9NNA - chain A; structure by X-ray diffraction, 1.67 A resolution.

[Chain A]
Name: Cholesterol 24-hydroxylase
Source organism: Homo sapiens
Notes: EC 1.14.14.25
UniProt: Q9Y6A2 (CP46A_HUMAN); residues 28-494 here = UniProt positions 28-494
Sequence (474 residues; each row starts with the number of its first residue):
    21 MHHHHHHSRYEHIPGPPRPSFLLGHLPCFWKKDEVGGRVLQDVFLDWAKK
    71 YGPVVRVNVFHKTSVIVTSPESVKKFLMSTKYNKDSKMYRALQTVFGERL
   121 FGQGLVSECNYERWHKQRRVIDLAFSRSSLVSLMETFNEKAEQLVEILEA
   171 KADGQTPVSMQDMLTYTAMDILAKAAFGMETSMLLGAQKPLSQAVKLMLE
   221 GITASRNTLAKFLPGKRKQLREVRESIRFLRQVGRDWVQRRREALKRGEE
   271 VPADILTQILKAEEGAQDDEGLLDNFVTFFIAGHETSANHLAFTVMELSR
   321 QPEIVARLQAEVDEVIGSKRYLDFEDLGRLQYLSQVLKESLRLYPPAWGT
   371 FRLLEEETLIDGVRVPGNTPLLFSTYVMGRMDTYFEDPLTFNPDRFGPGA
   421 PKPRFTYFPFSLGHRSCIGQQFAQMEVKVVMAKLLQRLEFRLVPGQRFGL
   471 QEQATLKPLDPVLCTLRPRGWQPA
Not modelled in the structure: 21-27, 38-58, 229-231, 490-494
Sequence notes: expression tag (21-27)
Curated features (UniProtKB/Swiss-Prot):
  - binding site (heme): Cys437

[Overview]
Curated annotation (UniProt) lists heme-binding residue Cys437.
Chain A is Cholesterol 24-hydroxylase (Homo sapiens); the structure, Crystal structure of CYP46A1 with
[(1R,5S)-3-oxa-8-azabicyclo[3.2.1]octan-8-yl][(4R,8M)-8-(1,3-oxazol-5-yl)-6-(trifluoromethyl)imidazo[1,2-a]pyridin-3-yl]methanone
(compound 3k), was determined by X-ray diffraction, deposited together with 9NNE and 9NNI.
